Entry 3JDW (X-ray diffraction, 2.40 A resolution); this record covers chain A.

Chain A:
Name: L-arginine\:glycine amidinotransferase
Source organism: Homo sapiens
Notes: EC 2.1.4.1
UniProt: P50440 (GATM_HUMAN); numbering as in UniProt (aligned over 1-423)
Amino-acid sequence (423 residues; row label = number of the first residue in the row):
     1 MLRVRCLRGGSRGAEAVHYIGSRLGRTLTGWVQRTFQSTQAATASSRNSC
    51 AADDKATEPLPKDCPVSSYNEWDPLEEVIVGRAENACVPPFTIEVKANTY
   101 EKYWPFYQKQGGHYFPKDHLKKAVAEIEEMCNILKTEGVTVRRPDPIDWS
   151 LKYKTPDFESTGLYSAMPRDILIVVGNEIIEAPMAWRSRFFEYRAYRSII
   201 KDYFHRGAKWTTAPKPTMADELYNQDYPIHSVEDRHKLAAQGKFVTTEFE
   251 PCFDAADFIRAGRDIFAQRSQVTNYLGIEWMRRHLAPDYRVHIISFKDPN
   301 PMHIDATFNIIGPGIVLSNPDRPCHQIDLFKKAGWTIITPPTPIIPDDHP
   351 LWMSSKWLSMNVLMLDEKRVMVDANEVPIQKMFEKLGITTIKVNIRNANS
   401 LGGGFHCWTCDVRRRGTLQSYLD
Unresolved in the structure: 1-63
Curated features (UniProtKB/Swiss-Prot):
  - active site: Asp254, His303, Cys407 (Amidino-cysteine intermediate)
  - binding site (arginine): Asp170, Asp305, Arg322, Ser354, Ser355
  - modified residue: Ser46 (Phosphoserine), Ser49 (Phosphoserine), Lys385 (N6-acetyllysine)
  - natural variant: Arg23 (R23Q: In CCDS3; uncertain significance), Ile93 (I93V: In CCDS3; uncertain significance), Lys102 (K102N: In CCDS3; uncertain significance), Pro105 (P105L: In CCDS3; uncertain significance), Glu181 (E181K: In CCDS3; uncertain significance), Ala185 (A185P: In CCDS3), Arg189 (R189C: In CCDS3; uncertain significance), Tyr203 (Y203S: In CCDS3), Ala208 (A208T: In CCDS3; uncertain significance), Ser231 (S231C: Decreases glycine amidinotransferase activity), Asp234 (D234G: Decreases glycine amidinotransferase activity), Arg282 (R282H: In CCDS3; uncertain significance), 7 further natural variant entries in UniProt
  - mutagenesis: Asp170 (D170N: Complete loss of activity), Glu233 (E233K: Complete loss of activity; when associated with S-407), Asp254 (D254N: Significantly reduced activity), His303 (H303V: Complete loss of activity), Asp305 (D305A: Complete loss of activity), Arg322 (R322E: Significantly reduced activity), Ser355 (S355A: Significantly reduced activity), Cys407 (C407S: Complete loss of activity; when associated with K-233), Cys410 (C410A: No effect on activity)
Residues lining bound ligands: L-ornithine (ORN): Asp170, Met302, His303, Asp305, Ala306, Arg322, Ser354, Ser355, Trp357, Gly402, Cys407

In short:
Chain A binds L-ornithine. From UniProt: 3 active-site residues, 5 arginine-binding residues and 9 mutagenesis
sites.
Chain A is L-arginine\:glycine amidinotransferase (Homo sapiens); the structure, Crystal structure and
mechanism of L-arginine: glycine amidinotransferase: A mitochondrial enzyme involved in creatine biosynthesis,
was determined by X-ray diffraction (same publication as 1JDW, 2JDW and 4JDW).
